1CF9 - chains A and B of the 4 polymer chains in the assembly; structure by X-ray diffraction, 1.80 A resolution.

== Chain A (and B) ==
Protein: Protein (CATALASE hpii)
From: Escherichia coli
Notes: EC 1.11.1.6; chain B of this document is another copy of the same molecule, construct and numbering; everything in this record applies to it too
UniProtKB: P21179 (CATE_ECOLI); numbering as in UniProt (aligned over 27-753)
Sequence (753 residues; each row starts with the number of its first residue):
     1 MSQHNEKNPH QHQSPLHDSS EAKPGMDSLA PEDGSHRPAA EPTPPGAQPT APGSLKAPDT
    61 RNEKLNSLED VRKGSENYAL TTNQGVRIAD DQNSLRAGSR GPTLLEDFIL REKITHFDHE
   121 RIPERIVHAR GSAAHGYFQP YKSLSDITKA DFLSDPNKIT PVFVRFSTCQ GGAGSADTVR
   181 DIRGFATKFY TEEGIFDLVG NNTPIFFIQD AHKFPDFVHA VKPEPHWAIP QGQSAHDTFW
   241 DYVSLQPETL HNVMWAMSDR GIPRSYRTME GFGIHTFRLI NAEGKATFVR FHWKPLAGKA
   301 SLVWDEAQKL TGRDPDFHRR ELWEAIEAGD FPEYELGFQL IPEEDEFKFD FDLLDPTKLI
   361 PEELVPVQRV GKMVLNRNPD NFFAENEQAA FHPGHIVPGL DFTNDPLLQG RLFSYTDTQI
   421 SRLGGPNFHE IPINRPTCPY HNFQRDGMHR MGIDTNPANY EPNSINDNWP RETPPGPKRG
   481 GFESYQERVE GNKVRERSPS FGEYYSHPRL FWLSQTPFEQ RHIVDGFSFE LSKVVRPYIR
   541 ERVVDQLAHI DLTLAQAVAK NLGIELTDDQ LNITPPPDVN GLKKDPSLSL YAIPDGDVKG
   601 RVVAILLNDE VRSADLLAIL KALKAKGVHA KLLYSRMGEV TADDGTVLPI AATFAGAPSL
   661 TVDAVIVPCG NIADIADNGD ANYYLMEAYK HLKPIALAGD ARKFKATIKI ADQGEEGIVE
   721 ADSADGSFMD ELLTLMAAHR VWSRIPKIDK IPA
Unresolved in the structure: 1-26
Sequence notes: engineered mutation C169 (Val in P21179)
Metal / ion sites: heme Fe near Y415 (its only coordinating residue here)
Residues lining bound ligands: heme (HEM): R125, I126, V127, H128, R165, S167, G184, F185, A186, V199, G200, N201, F206, A211, F214, I274, H275, A389, F391, L407, G410, R411, S414, Y415, T418, Q419, R422

== How chain A and chain B interact ==
Contacting residue pairs (86; chain A residue first):
  P102(A) with L104(B), hydrophobic; E106(B)
  T103(A) with L104(B); L105(B), hydrogen bond (backbone-backbone)
  L104(A) with T103(B); L104(B), hydrophobic
  L105(A) with T103(B), hydrogen bond (backbone-backbone); L105(B), hydrophobic
  E106(A) with P102(B)
  K213(A) with E461(B), salt bridge; P462(B)
  D216(A) with Y460(B); E461(B), hydrogen bond (side chain-backbone)
  H219(A) with F443(B), hydrogen bond (side chain-backbone); N459(B), hydrogen bond (side chain-backbone)
  P225(A) with N459(B)
  T238(A) with Y460(B); I465(B)
  D241(A) with Y460(B), hydrogen bond; N463(B); S464(B), hydrogen bond; I465(B)
  Y242(A) with Y460(B), hydrophobic; E461(B)
  L245(A) with P462(B); N463(B); S464(B)
  Q246(A) with P462(B)
  N404(A) with K493(B), hydrogen bond
  F413(A) with F413(B), hydrophobic
  F443(A) with H219(B), hydrogen bond (backbone-side chain)
  N459(A) with H219(B), hydrogen bond (backbone-side chain); P225(B)
  Y460(A) with D216(B); A220(B), hydrophobic; T238(B); D241(B), hydrogen bond; Y242(B), hydrophobic
  E461(A) with K213(B), salt bridge; D216(B), hydrogen bond (backbone-side chain); Y242(B)
  P462(A) with K213(B); L245(B); Q246(B)
  N463(A) with D241(B); L245(B)
  S464(A) with D241(B), hydrogen bond; L245(B); Y538(B), hydrogen bond; R542(B)
  I465(A) with T238(B); D241(B); R536(B); Y538(B)
  S484(A) with R495(B), hydrogen bond
  Y485(A) with K493(B)
  Q486(A) with N492(B); K493(B); V494(B)
  E487(A) with N492(B); K493(B), salt bridge
  R488(A) with G491(B); N492(B)
  V489(A) with V489(B); E490(B); G491(B), hydrogen bond (backbone-backbone); K493(B)
  E490(A) with R488(B); V489(B); E490(B)
  G491(A) with E487(B); R488(B); V489(B), hydrogen bond (backbone-backbone)
  N492(A) with Q486(B), hydrogen bond (side chain-backbone); E487(B); R488(B), hydrogen bond
  K493(A) with N404(B), hydrogen bond; Y485(B); Q486(B); E487(B), salt bridge; V489(B)
  R495(A) with S484(B), hydrogen bond
  R536(A) with I465(B)
  Y538(A) with S464(B), hydrogen bond; I465(B)
  R542(A) with S464(B)
Other interface residues (no listed pair), chain A (49 interface residues in all): L110, R111, A220, Q409, D417, Q444, R445, P457, F482, V494, I539
Other interface residues (no listed pair), chain B (46 interface residues in all): L110, D417, Q444, R445, P457, F482

== Overview ==
Chain A and chain B form an interface of 49 and 46 residues respectively, with 22 hydrogen bonds and 4 salt
bridges. Polar contacts include K213(A)-E461(B), E487(A)-K493(B) and D216(A)-E461(B). Bound to chain A: heme.
Both chains are Protein (CATALASE hpii) (Escherichia coli). Entry 1CF9 (Structure of the mutant VAL169CYS of
catalase HPII from Escherichia coli) was determined by X-ray diffraction together with 1QF7 from the same
study.
